Entry 2Y5P (X-ray diffraction, 1.30 A resolution); this record covers chain A.

# Chain A
Name: Internalin B
From: Listeria monocytogenes egd
Notes: fragment: b-repeat, residues 322-392
UniProtKB: P25147 (INLB_LISMO); residue numbers follow UniProt; this construct covers 322-392
Amino-acid sequence (74 residues; row label = number of the first residue in the row):
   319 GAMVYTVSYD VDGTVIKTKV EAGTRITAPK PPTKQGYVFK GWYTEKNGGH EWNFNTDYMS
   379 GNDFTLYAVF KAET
Unresolved in the structure: 319-320
Sequence notes: expression tag (319-321)
Bound ions: Ca2+: Glu363, Asn365
From the paper describing this entry:
  - contacts within the chain: Trp360-Leu384, Trp360-Ala386 (hydrophobic contact)
  - conformationally variable residues (loop rearrangement): Pro347 to Tyr355, Glu363 to His368

# Overview
Glu363 and Asn365 form the Ca2+ site. The paper reports conformational variability at Pro347 and Glu363;
contacts within the chain involving Trp360, Leu384 and Ala386.
Chain A is Internalin B (Listeria monocytogenes egd); the structure, B-repeat of Listeria monocytogenes InlB
(internalin B), was determined by X-ray diffraction (same publication as 2Y5Q).
